7MLH - chains A and F of the 3 polymer chains in the assembly; structure by X-ray diffraction, 2.10 A resolution.

Chain A:
Name: IgE Light Chain
From: Homo sapiens
Chain sequence (212 residues; each row starts with the number of its first residue):
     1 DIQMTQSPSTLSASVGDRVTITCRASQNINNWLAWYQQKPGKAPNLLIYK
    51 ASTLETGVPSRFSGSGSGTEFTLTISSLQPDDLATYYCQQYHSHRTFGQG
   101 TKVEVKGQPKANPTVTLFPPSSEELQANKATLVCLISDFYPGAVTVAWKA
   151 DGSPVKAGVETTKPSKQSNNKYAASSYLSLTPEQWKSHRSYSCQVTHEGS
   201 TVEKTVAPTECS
Unresolved in the structure: 210-212
Cystine bridges: Cys-23/Cys-88, Cys-134/Cys-193

Chain F:
Name: Der p 2 variant 3
From: Dermatophagoides pteronyssinus
UniProt: I2CMD6 (I2CMD6_DERPT); residue numbers follow UniProt; this construct covers 1-129
Chain sequence (129 residues; numbered 1 to 129; the number before each row is that of its first residue):
     1 DQVDVKDCANHEIKKVLVPGCHGSEPCIIHRGKPFQLEALFEANQNSKTA
    51 KIEIKASIDGLEVDVPGIDPNACHYMKCPLVKGQQYDIKYTWNVPKIAPK
   101 SENVVVTVKVMGDNGVLACAIATHAKIRD
Cystine bridges: Cys-8/Cys-119, Cys-21/Cys-27, Cys-73/Cys-78
From the paper describing this entry:
  - mutagenesis - D59A/L61A (12-fold): decreased binding to 2F10
  - mutagenesis - D59K/L61K/K100D: decreased binding to IgE mAb 2F10
  - mutagenesis - D59K/L61K/K100D: decreased binding to polyclonal IgE

Interface between chain A and chain F:
Contacting residue pairs - 9 pairs, chain A then chain F:
  Trp-32(A) / Glu-102(F)
  Trp-32(A) / Asn-103(F)
  Tyr-91(A) / Asp-59(F)
  His-92(A) / Gly-60(F)  hydrogen bond (backbone-backbone)
  His-92(A) / Asn-103(F)  hydrogen bond (backbone-side chain)
  Ser-93(A) / Gly-60(F)
  His-94(A) / Gly-60(F)  hydrogen bond (backbone-backbone)
  Arg-95(A) / Asp-59(F)  hydrogen bond (side chain-backbone)
  Arg-95(A) / Leu-61(F)
The authors on this interface:
  - epitope / paratope residues, chain A: His-92(A), His-94(A)
  - epitope / paratope residues, chain F: Gly-60(F)

Overview:
Chain A and chain F form an interface of 6 and 5 residues respectively, with 4 hydrogen bonds. Polar pairs
include His-92(A)/Asn-103(F), Arg-95(A)/Asp-59(F) and His-92(A)/Gly-60(F). The paper reports that D59A/L61A of
chain F reduce binding to 2F10; epitope/paratope residues His-92(A), His-94(A) and Gly-60(F).
Here chain A is IgE Light Chain (Homo sapiens) and chain F is Der p 2 variant 3 (Dermatophagoides
pteronyssinus). Entry 7MLH (Crystal structure of human IgE (2F10) in complex with Der p 2.0103) was determined
by X-ray diffraction.
